Entry 3FQA (X-ray diffraction, 2.35 A resolution); this record covers chains A and B.

# Chain A
Name: Glutamate-1-semialdehyde 2,1-aminomutase
Organism: Synechococcus elongatus PCC 6301
Notes: EC 5.4.3.8
UniProt: P24630 (GSA_SYNP6); residues 1007-1433 here correspond to UniProt positions 7-433 (UniProt number = residue number - 1000)
Chain sequence (427 residues; each row starts with the number of its first residue):
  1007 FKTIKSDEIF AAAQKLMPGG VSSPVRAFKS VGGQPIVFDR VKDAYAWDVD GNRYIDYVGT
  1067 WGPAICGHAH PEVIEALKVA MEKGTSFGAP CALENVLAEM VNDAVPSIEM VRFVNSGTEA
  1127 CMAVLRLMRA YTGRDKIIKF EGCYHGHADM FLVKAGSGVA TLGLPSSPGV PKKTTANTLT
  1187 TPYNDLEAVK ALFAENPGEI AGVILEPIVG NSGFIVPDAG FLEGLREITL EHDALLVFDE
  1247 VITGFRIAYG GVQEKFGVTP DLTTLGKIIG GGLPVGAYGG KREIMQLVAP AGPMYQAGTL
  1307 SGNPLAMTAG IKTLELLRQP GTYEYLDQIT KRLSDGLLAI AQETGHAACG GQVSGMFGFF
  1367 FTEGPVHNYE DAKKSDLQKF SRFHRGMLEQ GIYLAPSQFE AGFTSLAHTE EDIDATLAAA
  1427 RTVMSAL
Disordered / not traced: 1007
Construct notes: conflict Asn-1108 (Ile108 in P24630), Ser-1172 (Asp172 in P24630), Lys-1179 (Ser179 in P24630), Thr-1187 (Ala187 in P24630), Gly-1327 (Ala327 in P24630); engineered mutation Ile-1248 (Met248 in P24630)
Small-molecule neighbours:
  - 3-aminobenzoic acid (GAB): Ser-1029, Val-1031, Arg-1032, Trp-1067, Tyr-1150, Ser-1163, Lys-1273
  - 4'-deoxy-4'-aminopyridoxal-5'-phosphate (PMP): Ser-1122, Gly-1123, Thr-1124, Cys-1127, Tyr-1150, His-1151, Gly-1152, Glu-1212, Asn-1217, Asp-1245, Val-1247, Ile-1248, Lys-1273

# Chain B
Name: Glutamate-1-semialdehyde 2,1-aminomutase
Organism: Synechococcus elongatus PCC 6301
Notes: EC 5.4.3.8
UniProt: P24630 (GSA_SYNP6); residues 2007-2433 here correspond to UniProt positions 7-433 (UniProt number = residue number - 2000)
Chain sequence (427 residues; numbered 2007 to 2433; the number before each row is that of its first residue):
  2007 FKTIKSDEIF AAAQKLMPGG VSSPVRAFKS VGGQPIVFDR VKDAYAWDVD GNRYIDYVGT
  2067 WGPAICGHAH PEVIEALKVA MEKGTSFGAP CALENVLAEM VNDAVPSIEM VRFVNSGTEA
  2127 CMAVLRLMRA YTGRDKIIKF EGCYHGHADM FLVKAGSGVA TLGLPSSPGV PKKTTANTLT
  2187 TPYNDLEAVK ALFAENPGEI AGVILEPIVG NSGFIVPDAG FLEGLREITL EHDALLVFDE
  2247 VITGFRIAYG GVQEKFGVTP DLTTLGKIIG GGLPVGAYGG KREIMQLVAP AGPMYQAGTL
  2307 SGNPLAMTAG IKTLELLRQP GTYEYLDQIT KRLSDGLLAI AQETGHAACG GQVSGMFGFF
  2367 FTEGPVHNYE DAKKSDLQKF SRFHRGMLEQ GIYLAPSQFE AGFTSLAHTE EDIDATLAAA
  2427 RTVMSAL
Disordered / not traced: 2007
Construct notes: conflict Asn-2108 (Ile108 in P24630), Ser-2172 (Asp172 in P24630), Lys-2179 (Ser179 in P24630), Thr-2187 (Ala187 in P24630), Gly-2327 (Ala327 in P24630); engineered mutation Ile-2248 (Met248 in P24630)
Small-molecule neighbours:
  - 3-aminobenzoic acid (GAB): Gly-2094, Tyr-2301, Ala-2303, Gly-2304, Thr-2305
  - 4'-deoxy-4'-aminopyridoxal-5'-phosphate (PMP), molecule 1: Ser-2122, Gly-2123, Thr-2124, Cys-2127, Tyr-2150, His-2151, Gly-2152, Glu-2212, Asn-2217, Asp-2245, Val-2247, Ile-2248, Lys-2273
  - 4'-deoxy-4'-aminopyridoxal-5'-phosphate (PMP), molecule 2: Glu-2125, Gly-2304, Thr-2305

# How chain A and chain B interact
Pairs across the interface (209):
  Ile-1015(A) / Asn-2101(B)  hydrogen bond (backbone-side chain)
  Ala-1018(A) / Asn-2101(B)
  Ala-1019(A) / Asn-2101(B)
  Gln-1020(A) / Met-2116(B)
  Lys-1021(A) / Met-2116(B)
  Lys-1021(A) / Arg-2288(B)  hydrogen bond (backbone-side chain)
  Leu-1022(A) / Asn-2101(B)
  Leu-1022(A) / Asn-2108(B)
  Leu-1022(A) / Met-2116(B)
  Leu-1022(A) / Val-2117(B)  hydrogen bond (backbone-backbone)
  Met-1023(A) / Met-2116(B)  hydrophobic
  Met-1023(A) / Val-2117(B)
  Pro-1024(A) / Met-2116(B)
  Pro-1024(A) / Val-2117(B)
  Pro-1024(A) / Arg-2118(B)  hydrogen bond (backbone-side chain)
  Pro-1024(A) / Met-2291(B)
  Pro-1024(A) / Val-2294(B)  hydrophobic
  Pro-1024(A) / Pro-2296(B)
  Gly-1025(A) / Pro-2296(B)
  Gly-1025(A) / Ala-2297(B)
  Val-1027(A) / Arg-2118(B)  hydrogen bond (backbone-side chain)
  Val-1027(A) / Pro-2296(B)
  Ser-1028(A) / Glu-2100(B)  hydrogen bond
  Ser-1028(A) / Arg-2118(B)
  Ser-1028(A) / Phe-2119(B)
  Ser-1028(A) / Ser-2307(B)
  Ser-1028(A) / Gly-2308(B)
  Ser-1029(A) / Ala-2303(B)
  Ser-1029(A) / Gly-2304(B)  hydrogen bond (side chain-backbone)
  Pro-1030(A) / Ala-2295(B)  hydrophobic
  Pro-1030(A) / Pro-2296(B)
  Pro-1030(A) / Tyr-2301(B)  hydrophobic
  Pro-1030(A) / Gln-2302(B)
  Pro-1030(A) / Ala-2303(B)
  Arg-1032(A) / Gly-2094(B)
  Arg-1032(A) / Ala-2095(B)
  Arg-1032(A) / Glu-2100(B)  salt bridge
  Arg-1032(A) / Gly-2304(B)  hydrogen bond (side chain-backbone)
  Arg-1032(A) / Thr-2305(B)  hydrogen bond (side chain-backbone)
  Arg-1032(A) / Ser-2307(B)  hydrogen bond (side chain-backbone)
  Ala-1033(A) / Pro-2296(B)  hydrophobic
  Lys-1035(A) / Pro-2296(B)  hydrogen bond (side chain-backbone)
  Ile-1042(A) / Pro-2096(B)
  Val-1043(A) / Pro-2096(B)
  Val-1043(A) / Cys-2097(B)  hydrophobic
  Val-1043(A) / Ala-2098(B)
  Phe-1044(A) / Phe-2093(B)  hydrophobic
  Phe-1044(A) / Ala-2095(B)  hydrophobic
  Phe-1044(A) / Pro-2096(B)  hydrogen bond (backbone-backbone)
  Phe-1044(A) / Cys-2097(B)
  Asp-1045(A) / Lys-2089(B)  salt bridge
  Asp-1045(A) / Phe-2093(B)
  Arg-1046(A) / Lys-2089(B)
  Arg-1046(A) / Phe-2093(B)
  Val-1047(A) / Lys-2089(B)  hydrogen bond (backbone-backbone)
  Val-1047(A) / Gly-2090(B)
  Val-1047(A) / Phe-2093(B)  hydrophobic
  Thr-1066(A) / Ser-2092(B)  hydrogen bond
  Thr-1066(A) / Phe-2093(B)
  Thr-1066(A) / Gly-2094(B)  hydrogen bond (side chain-backbone)
  Thr-1066(A) / Thr-2305(B)
  Trp-1067(A) / Gly-2094(B)  hydrogen bond (side chain-backbone)
  Ile-1080(A) / Met-2087(B)
  Leu-1083(A) / Met-2087(B)  hydrophobic
  Lys-1084(A) / Glu-2088(B)  salt bridge
  Met-1087(A) / Ile-2080(B)
  Met-1087(A) / Leu-2083(B)  hydrophobic
  Met-1087(A) / Met-2087(B)  hydrophobic
  Glu-1088(A) / Ile-2080(B)
  Glu-1088(A) / Lys-2084(B)  salt bridge
  Lys-1089(A) / Asp-2045(B)  salt bridge
  Lys-1089(A) / Arg-2046(B)
  Lys-1089(A) / Val-2047(B)  hydrogen bond (backbone-backbone)
  Gly-1090(A) / Val-2047(B)
  Thr-1091(A) / Gly-2278(B)  hydrogen bond (side chain-backbone)
  Ser-1092(A) / Thr-2066(B)  hydrogen bond
  Ser-1092(A) / Gly-2278(B)
  Phe-1093(A) / Phe-2044(B)  hydrophobic
  Phe-1093(A) / Asp-2045(B)
  Phe-1093(A) / Arg-2046(B)
  Phe-1093(A) / Val-2047(B)  hydrophobic
  Phe-1093(A) / Thr-2066(B)
  Gly-1094(A) / Arg-2032(B)
  Gly-1094(A) / Thr-2066(B)  hydrogen bond (backbone-side chain)
  Gly-1094(A) / Trp-2067(B)  hydrogen bond (backbone-side chain)
  Ala-1095(A) / Arg-2032(B)
  Ala-1095(A) / Phe-2044(B)  hydrophobic
  Pro-1096(A) / Ile-2042(B)
  Pro-1096(A) / Val-2043(B)
  Pro-1096(A) / Phe-2044(B)  hydrogen bond (backbone-backbone)
  Cys-1097(A) / Val-2043(B)  hydrophobic
  Cys-1097(A) / Phe-2044(B)
  Ala-1098(A) / Val-2043(B)
  Glu-1100(A) / Met-2023(B)
  Glu-1100(A) / Ser-2028(B)  hydrogen bond
  Glu-1100(A) / Arg-2032(B)  salt bridge
  Asn-1101(A) / Ile-2015(B)  hydrogen bond (side chain-backbone)
  Asn-1101(A) / Ala-2018(B)
  Asn-1101(A) / Ala-2019(B)
  Asn-1101(A) / Leu-2022(B)
  Asn-1101(A) / Met-2023(B)
  Asn-1108(A) / Leu-2022(B)
  Met-1116(A) / Gln-2020(B)
  Met-1116(A) / Lys-2021(B)
  Met-1116(A) / Leu-2022(B)
  Met-1116(A) / Met-2023(B)  hydrophobic
  Met-1116(A) / Pro-2024(B)
  Val-1117(A) / Leu-2022(B)  hydrogen bond (backbone-backbone)
  Val-1117(A) / Met-2023(B)
  Val-1117(A) / Pro-2024(B)
  Arg-1118(A) / Pro-2024(B)  hydrogen bond (side chain-backbone)
  Arg-1118(A) / Val-2027(B)  hydrogen bond (side chain-backbone)
  Arg-1118(A) / Ser-2028(B)
  Phe-1119(A) / Ser-2028(B)
  Asn-1121(A) / Pro-2280(B)
  Ser-1122(A) / Glu-2125(B)  hydrogen bond
  Thr-1124(A) / Glu-2125(B)
  Thr-1124(A) / Met-2128(B)
  Glu-1125(A) / Ser-2122(B)  hydrogen bond
  Glu-1125(A) / Thr-2124(B)
  Met-1128(A) / Thr-2124(B)
  Met-1128(A) / Met-2128(B)  hydrophobic
  Met-1128(A) / His-2153(B)
  Met-1128(A) / Asp-2155(B)
  Arg-1132(A) / His-2153(B)
  Arg-1132(A) / Asp-2155(B)  salt bridge
  Arg-1132(A) / Pro-2174(B)
  Arg-1132(A) / Gly-2175(B)
  Arg-1132(A) / Val-2176(B)
  Arg-1135(A) / Gly-2175(B)
  Arg-1135(A) / Pro-2177(B)
  Ala-1136(A) / Gly-2175(B)
  Asp-1141(A) / Pro-2177(B)
  Tyr-1150(A) / Tyr-2301(B)
  Tyr-1150(A) / Ala-2303(B)
  His-1153(A) / Met-2128(B)
  His-1153(A) / Arg-2132(B)  hydrogen bond (backbone-side chain)
  His-1153(A) / Gln-2302(B)
  His-1153(A) / Ala-2303(B)  hydrogen bond (side chain-backbone)
  Asp-1155(A) / Arg-2132(B)  salt bridge
  Asp-1155(A) / Met-2156(B)
  Leu-1158(A) / Arg-2132(B)
  Ser-1163(A) / Tyr-2301(B)
  Gly-1164(A) / Tyr-2301(B)  hydrogen bond (backbone-side chain)
  Val-1165(A) / Tyr-2301(B)  hydrophobic
  Leu-1168(A) / Pro-2296(B)  hydrophobic
  Leu-1170(A) / Pro-2299(B)
  Ser-1173(A) / Met-2300(B)
  Ser-1173(A) / Tyr-2301(B)  hydrogen bond (side chain-backbone)
  Pro-1174(A) / Arg-2132(B)
  Pro-1174(A) / Pro-2299(B)
  Gly-1175(A) / Arg-2132(B)
  Gly-1175(A) / Arg-2135(B)  hydrogen bond (backbone-side chain)
  Gly-1175(A) / Ala-2136(B)
  Val-1176(A) / Arg-2132(B)
  Pro-1177(A) / Arg-2135(B)
  Pro-1177(A) / Asn-2183(B)
  Lys-1179(A) / Lys-2179(B)
  Lys-1179(A) / Asn-2183(B)
  Thr-1180(A) / Met-2156(B)
  Thr-1180(A) / Thr-2180(B)
  Asn-1183(A) / Pro-2177(B)
  Lys-1273(A) / Thr-2305(B)  hydrogen bond
  Gly-1278(A) / Thr-2091(B)  hydrogen bond (backbone-side chain)
  Gly-1278(A) / Ser-2092(B)
  Gly-1278(A) / Leu-2306(B)
  Leu-1279(A) / Leu-2306(B)
  Pro-1280(A) / Asn-2121(B)
  Pro-1280(A) / Pro-2280(B)  hydrophobic
  Pro-1280(A) / Leu-2306(B)
  Pro-1280(A) / Asn-2309(B)
  Arg-1288(A) / Lys-2021(B)  hydrogen bond (side chain-backbone)
  Met-1291(A) / Pro-2024(B)
  Val-1294(A) / Pro-2024(B)  hydrophobic
  Ala-1295(A) / Pro-2030(B)
  Pro-1296(A) / Pro-2024(B)
  Pro-1296(A) / Gly-2025(B)
  Pro-1296(A) / Val-2027(B)
  Pro-1296(A) / Pro-2030(B)
  Pro-1296(A) / Ala-2033(B)  hydrophobic
  Pro-1296(A) / Lys-2035(B)
  Ala-1297(A) / Gly-2025(B)
  Pro-1299(A) / Ser-2173(B)
  Pro-1299(A) / Pro-2174(B)
  Met-1300(A) / Ser-2173(B)
  Met-1300(A) / Pro-2174(B)
  Tyr-1301(A) / Pro-2030(B)  hydrophobic
  Tyr-1301(A) / Ser-2163(B)
  Tyr-1301(A) / Gly-2164(B)  hydrogen bond (side chain-backbone)
  Tyr-1301(A) / Val-2165(B)  hydrogen bond (side chain-backbone)
  Tyr-1301(A) / Ser-2173(B)  hydrogen bond (backbone-backbone)
  Gln-1302(A) / Pro-2030(B)
  Gln-1302(A) / His-2153(B)
  Ala-1303(A) / Ser-2029(B)
  Ala-1303(A) / Pro-2030(B)
  Ala-1303(A) / Tyr-2150(B)
  Ala-1303(A) / His-2153(B)
  Gly-1304(A) / Ser-2029(B)  hydrogen bond (backbone-side chain)
  Gly-1304(A) / Arg-2032(B)
  Thr-1305(A) / Arg-2032(B)  hydrogen bond (backbone-side chain)
  Thr-1305(A) / Thr-2066(B)
  Thr-1305(A) / Lys-2273(B)  hydrogen bond
  Leu-1306(A) / Gly-2278(B)
  Leu-1306(A) / Leu-2279(B)
  Leu-1306(A) / Pro-2280(B)
  Ser-1307(A) / Ser-2028(B)
  Ser-1307(A) / Arg-2032(B)  hydrogen bond (backbone-side chain)
  Gly-1308(A) / Ser-2028(B)
  Asn-1309(A) / Pro-2280(B)
Other interface residues (no listed pair), chain A (103 interface residues in all): His-1074, Ala-1075, Ala-1104, Glu-1105, Glu-1115, Ala-1154, Met-1156, Gly-1277, Leu-1311, Tyr-1399
Other interface residues (no listed pair), chain B (103 interface residues in all): His-2074, Ala-2075, Ala-2104, Glu-2105, Glu-2115, Asp-2141, Leu-2170, Lys-2178, Ala-2182, Gly-2277, Gly-2298, Leu-2311, Tyr-2399

# In short
The chain A/chain B interface involves 103 residues from each chain, with 44 hydrogen bonds and 8 salt
bridges. Among the polar pairs are Arg-1032(A)/Glu-2100(B), Asp-1045(A)/Lys-2089(B) and
Lys-1084(A)/Glu-2088(B). One 4'-deoxy-4'-aminopyridoxal-5'-phosphate molecule and one 3-aminobenzoic acid
molecule are bound between chain A and chain B.
Chain A and chain B are both Glutamate-1-semialdehyde 2,1-aminomutase (Synechococcus elongatus PCC 6301); the
structure, Gabaculien complex of gabaculine resistant GSAM version, was determined by X-ray diffraction,
deposited together with 3FQ7 and 3FQ8.
